3CC7 - chains A and 0 of the 31 polymer chains in the assembly; structure by X-ray diffraction, 2.70 A resolution.

== Chain A ==
Molecule: 50S ribosomal protein L2P
Organism: Haloarcula marismortui
UniProtKB: P20276 (RL2_HALMA); residues 0-239 here correspond to UniProt positions 1-240 (UniProt number = residue number + 1)
Chain sequence (240 residues; numbered 0 to 239; the number before each row is that of its first residue; numbering starts at 0):
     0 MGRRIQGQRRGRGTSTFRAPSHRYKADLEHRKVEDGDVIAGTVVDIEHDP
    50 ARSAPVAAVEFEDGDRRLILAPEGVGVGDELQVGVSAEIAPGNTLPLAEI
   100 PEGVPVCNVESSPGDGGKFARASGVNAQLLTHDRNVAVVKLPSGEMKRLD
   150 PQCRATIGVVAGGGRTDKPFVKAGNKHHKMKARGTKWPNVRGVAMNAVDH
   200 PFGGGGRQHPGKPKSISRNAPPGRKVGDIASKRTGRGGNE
Disordered / not traced: 0, 238-239
Bound ions: Mg2+ site 1 near Leu-27 (its only coordinating residue here); Mg2+ site 2: Asn-188 (shared with A1845(0), U1846(0), G1884(0) of chain 0); Sr2+: Phe-201, His-208; Mg2+ site 3: Gln-207 (shared with U1883(0), U2012(0) of chain 0)

== Chain 0 ==
Molecule: 23S ribosomal RNA
Organism: Haloarcula marismortui
Notes: engineered mutation(s): G2099A, C2487U
Sequence (2923 nucleotides; each row starts with the number of its first residue):
     1 GUUGGCUACUAUGCCAGCUGGUGGAUUGCUCGGCUCAGGCGCUGAUGAAG
    51 GACGUGCCAAGCUGCGAUAAGCUGUGGGGAGCCGCACGGAGGCGAAGAAC
   101 CACAGAUUUCCGAAUGAGAAUCUCUCUAACAAUUGCUUCGCGCAAUGAGG
   151 AACCCCGAGAACUGAAACAUCUCAGUAUCGGGAGGAACAGAAAACGCAAC
   201 GUGAUGUCGUUAGUAACCGCGAGUGAACGCGAUACAGCCCAAACCGAAGC
   251 CCUCACGGGCAAUGUGGUGUCAGGGCUACCUCUCAUCAGCCGACCGUCUU
   301 CACGAAGUCUCUUGGAAUAGAGCGUGAUACAGGGUGACAACCCCGUACUG
   351 AAGACCAGUACGCUGUGCGGUAGUGCCAGAGUAGCGGGGGUUGGAUAUCC
   401 CUCGCGAAUAACGCAGGCAUCGACUGCGAAGGCUAAACACAACCUGAGAC
   451 CGAUAGUGAACAAGUAGUGUGAACGAACGCUGCAAAGUACCCUCAGAAGG
   501 GAGGCGAAAUAGAGCAUGAAAUCAGUUGGCGAUCGAGCGACAGGGCAUAC
   551 AAGGUCCCUUGACGAAUGACCGAGACGCGAGUCUCCAGUAAGACUCACGG
   601 GAAGCCGAUGUUCUGUCGUACGUUUUGAAAAACGAGCCAGGGAGUGUGUC
   651 UGUAUGGCAAGUCUAACCGGAGUAUCCGGGGAGGCACAGGGAAACCGACA
   701 UGGCCGCAGGGCUUUGCCCGAGGGCCGCCGUCUUCAAGGGCGGGGAGCCA
   751 UGUGGACACGACCCGAAUCCGGACGAUCUACGCAUGGACAAGAUGAAGCG
   801 UGCCGAAAGGCACGUGGAAGUCUGUUAGAGUUGGUGUCCUACAAUACCCU
   851 CUCGUGAUCUAUGUGUAGGGGUGAAAGGCCCAUCGAGUCCGGCAACAGCU
   901 GGUUCCAAUCGAAACAUGUCGAAGCAUGACCUCCGCCGAGGUAGUCUGUG
   951 AGGUAGAGCGACCGAUUGGUGUGUCCGCCUCCGAGAGGAGUCGGCACACC
  1001 UGUCAAACUCCAAACUUACAGACGCUGUUUGACGCGGGGAUUCCGGUGCG
  1051 CGGGGUAAGCCUGUGUACCAGGAGGGGAACAACCCAGAGAUAGGUUAAGG
  1101 UCCCCAAGUGUGGAUUAAGUGUAAUCCUCUGAAGGUGGUCUCGAGCCCUA
  1151 GACAGCCGGGAGGUGAGCUUAGAAGCAGCUACCCUCUAAGAAAAGCGUAA
  1201 CAGCUUACCGGCCGAGGUUUGAGGCGCCCAAAAUGAUCGGGACUCAAAUC
  1251 CACCACCGAGACCUGUCCGUACCACUCAUACUGGUAAUCGAGUAGAUUGG
  1301 CGCUCUAAUUGGAUGGAAGCAGGGGCGAGAGCUCCUGUGGACCGAUUAGU
  1351 GACGAAAAUCCUGGCCAUAGUAGCAGCGAUAGUCGGGUGAGAACCCCGAC
  1401 GGCCUAAUGGAUAAGGGUUCCUCAGCACUGCUGAUCAGCUGAGGGUUAGC
  1451 CGGUCCUAAGUCUCACCGCAACUCGACUGAGACGAAAUGGGAAACAGGUU
  1501 AAUAUUCCUGUGCCAUCAUGCAGUGAAAGUUGACGCCCUGGGGUCGAUCA
  1551 CGCCGGGCAUUCGCCCGGUCGAACCGUCCAACUCCGUGGAAGCCGUAAUG
  1601 GCAGGAAGCGGACGAACGGCGGCAUAGGGAAACGUGAUUCAACCUGGGGC
  1651 CCAUGAAAAGACGAGCAUGAUGUCCGUACCGAGAACCGACACAGGUGUCC
  1701 AUGGCGGCGAAAGCCAAGGCCUGUCGGGAGCAACCAACGUUAGGGAAUUC
  1751 GGCAAGUUAGUCCCGUACCUUCGGAAGAAGGGAUGCCUGCUCCGGAACGG
  1801 AGCAGGUCGCAGUGACUCGGAAGCUCGGACUGUCUAGUAACAACAUAGGU
  1851 GACCGCAAAUCCGCAAGGACUCGUACGGUCACUGAAUCCUGCCCAGUGCA
  1901 GGUAUCUGAACACCUCGUACAAGAGGACGAAGGACCUGUCAACGGCGGGG
  1951 GUAACUAUGACCCUCUUAAGGUAGCGUAGUACCUUGCCGCAUCAGUAGCG
  2001 GCUUGCAUGAAUGGAUUAACCAGAGCUUCACUGUCCCAACGUUGGGCCCG
  2051 GUGAACUGUACAUUCCAGUGCGGAGUCUGGAGACACCCAGGGGGAAGCAA
  2101 AGACCCUAUGGAGCUUUACUGCAGGCUGUCGCUGAGACGUGGUCGCCGAU
  2151 GUGCAGCAUAGGUAGGAGUCGUUACAGAGGUACCCGCGCUAGCGGGCCAC
  2201 CCAGACAACAGUGAAAUACUACCCGUCGGUGACUGCGACUCUCACUCCGG
  2251 GAGGAGGACACCGAUAGCCGGGCAGUUUGACUGGGGCGGUACGCGCUCGA
  2301 AAAGAUAUCGAGCGCGCCCUAUGGUCAUCUCAGCCGGGACAGAGACCCGG
  2351 CGAAGAGUGCAAGAGCAAAAGAUGACUUGACAGUGUUCUUCCCAACGAGG
  2401 AACGCUGACGCGAAAGCGUGGUCUAGCGAACCAAUUAGCCUGCUUGAUGC
  2451 GGGCAAUUGAUGACAGAAAAGCUACCCUAGGGAUAAUAGAGUCGUCACUC
  2501 GCAAGAGCACAUAUCGACCGAGUGGCUUGCUACCUCGAUGUCGGUUCCCU
  2551 CCAUCCUGCCCGUGCAGAAGCGGGCAAGGGUGAGGUUGUUCGCCUAUUAA
  2601 AGGAGGUCGUGAGCUGGGUUUAGACCGUCGUGAGACAGGUCGGCUGCUAU
  2651 CUACUGGGUGUGUAAUGGUGUCUGACAAGAACGACCGUAUAGUACGAGAG
  2701 GAACUACGGUUGGUGGCCACUGGUGUACCGGUUGUUCGAGAGAGCACGUG
  2751 CCGGGUAGCCACGCCACACGGGGUAAGAGCUGAACGCAUCUAAGCUCGAA
  2801 ACCCACUUGGAAAAGAGACACCGCCGAGGUCCCGCGUACAAGACGCGGUC
  2851 GAUAGACUCGGGGUGUGCGCGUCGAGGUAACGAGACGUUAAGCCCACGAG
  2901 CACUAACAGACCAAAGCCAUCAU
Disordered / not traced: 1-9, 126-127, 715, 971-998, 1560, 1952-1963, 2137-2236, 2339-2343, 2665-2666, 2915-2923
Modified positions: 1MA (6-hydro-1-methyladenosine-5'-monophosphate) at position 628, OMU (o2'-methyluridine 5'-monophosphate) at position 2587, OMG (o2'-methylguanosine-5'-monophosphate) at position 2588, UR3 (3-methyluridine-5'-monophoshate) at position 2619, PSU (pseudouridine-5'-monophosphate) at position 2621
Bound ions: Mg2+ site 1 near G28 (its only coordinating residue here); Na+ site 1: C40, G41, C443; Na+ site 2: G56, A59, G61; Sr2+ site 1: C85, A86 (shared with 1 residue of chain T); Na+ site 3 near U108 (its only coordinating residue here); Mg2+ site 2 near U115 (its only coordinating residue here); Na+ site 4: C130, U146; Na+ site 5: C141, G142; Sr2+ site 2: G147, A183 (shared with 1 residue of chain M); Mg2+ site 3: C162, U2276; K+ site 1: C162, U163, U172; Mg2+ site 4: A165, A167, C168; 59 more Na+ sites not listed; 69 more Mg2+ sites not listed; 58 more Sr2+ sites not listed; 1 more K+ sites not listed

== Interface between chain A and chain 0 ==
Pairs across the interface (254):
  Gly-1(A) / A886(0)  hydrogen bond to the base
  Gly-1(A) / C2114(0)  hydrogen bond to the phosphate
  Gly-1(A) / C2273(0)  hydrogen bond to the phosphate
  Arg-2(A) / G871(0)  hydrogen bond to the base
  Arg-2(A) / U872(0)  hydrogen bond to the base
  Arg-2(A) / G873(0)  base contact
  Arg-2(A) / G878(0)  hydrogen bond to the base
  Arg-2(A) / C879(0)  base contact
  Arg-2(A) / A886(0)  base contact
  Arg-3(A) / G870(0)  salt bridge to the phosphate
  Arg-3(A) / G871(0)  salt bridge to the phosphate
  Arg-3(A) / C1862(0)  hydrogen bond to the phosphate
  Arg-3(A) / G1863(0)  salt bridge to the phosphate
  Gly-6(A) / C1861(0)  hydrogen bond to the sugar
  Gly-6(A) / C1880(0)  phosphate contact
  Gln-7(A) / C1861(0)  hydrogen bond to the sugar
  Gln-7(A) / C1862(0)  hydrogen bond to the phosphate
  Arg-8(A) / G871(0)  salt bridge to the phosphate
  Arg-8(A) / U872(0)  hydrogen bond to the base
  Arg-8(A) / G873(0)  hydrogen bond to the base
  Arg-9(A) / U1860(0)  hydrogen bond to the base
  Arg-9(A) / A1869(0)  base contact
  Arg-9(A) / C1870(0)  sugar contact
  Arg-9(A) / U1879(0)  hydrogen bond to the phosphate
  Arg-9(A) / C1880(0)  salt bridge to the phosphate
  Gly-10(A) / C1861(0)  hydrogen bond to the sugar
  Gly-10(A) / C1862(0)  sugar contact
  Gly-10(A) / G1868(0)  hydrogen bond to the base
  Arg-11(A) / U866(0)  hydrogen bond to the phosphate
  Arg-11(A) / A867(0)  salt bridge to the phosphate
  Arg-11(A) / G871(0)  hydrogen bond to the phosphate
  Arg-11(A) / C1862(0)  sugar contact
  Gly-12(A) / A1869(0)  sugar contact
  Thr-13(A) / U866(0)  sugar contact
  Thr-13(A) / U872(0)  hydrogen bond to the phosphate
  Ser-14(A) / G782(0)  hydrogen bond to the sugar
  Ser-14(A) / C783(0)  sugar contact
  Thr-15(A) / C781(0)  hydrogen bond to the sugar
  Thr-15(A) / G782(0)  hydrogen bond to the sugar
  Thr-15(A) / G873(0)  phosphate contact
  Phe-16(A) / U872(0)  phosphate contact
  Phe-16(A) / C1870(0)  sugar contact
  Arg-17(A) / G1460(0)  salt bridge to the phosphate
  Arg-17(A) / A1869(0)  phosphate contact
  Arg-17(A) / C1870(0)  phosphate contact
  Ala-18(A) / C1870(0)  hydrogen bond to the phosphate
  Ala-18(A) / U1871(0)  sugar contact
  Ser-20(A) / C1872(0)  hydrogen bond to the phosphate
  His-21(A) / C783(0)  hydrogen bond to the phosphate
  His-21(A) / A784(0)  salt bridge to the phosphate
  Arg-22(A) / A784(0)  salt bridge to the phosphate
  Arg-22(A) / U1654(0)  salt bridge to the phosphate
  Tyr-23(A) / C1872(0)  sugar contact
  Lys-24(A) / U1654(0)  hydrogen bond to the sugar
  Lys-24(A) / C1872(0)  base contact
  Ala-25(A) / C1872(0)  hydrogen bond to the base
  Asp-26(A) / C1872(0)  hydrogen bond to the base
  Asp-26(A) / G1873(0)  phosphate contact
  Lys-31(A) / G2250(0)  salt bridge to the phosphate
  Glu-33(A) / G2250(0)  base contact
  His-47(A) / A1653(0)  salt bridge to the phosphate
  His-47(A) / U1654(0)  stacking on the base
  Pro-49(A) / U1654(0)  phosphate contact
  Ala-50(A) / C1872(0)  sugar contact
  Ala-50(A) / G1873(0)  sugar contact
  Arg-51(A) / G1873(0)  phosphate contact
  Arg-51(A) / U1874(0)  salt bridge to the phosphate
  Ser-52(A) / C1652(0)  phosphate contact
  Ser-52(A) / A1653(0)  hydrogen bond to the phosphate
  Ser-110(A) / A1857(0)  hydrogen bond to the phosphate
  Ser-111(A) / C2248(0)  hydrogen bond to the sugar
  Pro-112(A) / C2248(0)  hydrogen bond to the sugar
  Gly-113(A) / G2249(0)  sugar contact
  Asp-114(A) / G2249(0)  phosphate contact
  Lys-117(A) / A1857(0)  phosphate contact
  Lys-117(A) / U1874(0)  hydrogen bond to the sugar
  Phe-118(A) / G1855(0)  base contact
  Phe-118(A) / U1874(0)  sugar contact
  Ala-119(A) / U1874(0)  hydrogen bond to the sugar
  Ala-119(A) / A1875(0)  hydrogen bond to the phosphate
  Arg-120(A) / G1873(0)  salt bridge to the phosphate
  Arg-120(A) / U1874(0)  salt bridge to the phosphate
  Arg-120(A) / A1875(0)  hydrogen bond to the phosphate
  Ala-121(A) / U1874(0)  phosphate contact
  Ala-121(A) / A1875(0)  hydrogen bond to the phosphate
  Ala-121(A) / C1876(0)  sugar contact
  Ala-121(A) / G1877(0)  sugar contact
  Ser-122(A) / C1876(0)  hydrogen bond to the sugar
  Gly-123(A) / C1876(0)  base contact
  Val-124(A) / A1875(0)  phosphate contact
  Val-124(A) / C1876(0)  phosphate contact
  Leu-140(A) / G1855(0)  base contact
  Pro-141(A) / G1855(0)  base contact
  Pro-141(A) / A1875(0)  phosphate contact
  Pro-141(A) / C1876(0)  phosphate contact
  Ser-142(A) / G1855(0)  hydrogen bond to the base
  Ser-142(A) / A1875(0)  hydrogen bond to the sugar
  Glu-144(A) / G1855(0)  hydrogen bond to the sugar
  Lys-146(A) / G1855(0)  hydrogen bond to the phosphate
  Lys-146(A) / C1856(0)  salt bridge to the phosphate
  Asp-149(A) / G2254(0)  sugar contact
  Asp-149(A) / A2255(0)  sugar contact
  Gly-162(A) / C1876(0)  base contact
  Gly-163(A) / C1876(0)  hydrogen bond to the base
  Arg-164(A) / C1652(0)  hydrogen bond to the base
  Arg-164(A) / C1876(0)  hydrogen bond to the phosphate
  Arg-164(A) / G1877(0)  salt bridge to the phosphate
  Thr-165(A) / C1652(0)  base contact
  Thr-165(A) / C1876(0)  hydrogen bond to the sugar
  Lys-167(A) / C1652(0)  hydrogen bond to the base
  Pro-168(A) / G1848(0)  phosphate contact
  Phe-169(A) / C1652(0)  stacking on the base
  Phe-169(A) / A1847(0)  phosphate contact
  Phe-169(A) / G1848(0)  hydrogen bond to the phosphate
  Val-170(A) / A1847(0)  hydrogen bond to the sugar
  Lys-171(A) / G820(0)  salt bridge to the phosphate
  Ala-172(A) / G820(0)  hydrogen bond to the base
  Ala-172(A) / A857(0)  base contact
  Ala-172(A) / U1846(0)  hydrogen bond to the sugar
  Gly-173(A) / G820(0)  hydrogen bond to the base
  Gly-173(A) / A857(0)  phosphate contact
  Lys-175(A) / A1847(0)  salt bridge to the phosphate
  His-176(A) / A857(0)  sugar contact
  His-177(A) / A857(0)  salt bridge to the phosphate
  His-177(A) / A1653(0)  stacking on the base
  Lys-178(A) / C1652(0)  hydrogen bond to the base
  Lys-178(A) / A1653(0)  sugar contact
  Lys-180(A) / C783(0)  salt bridge to the phosphate
  Arg-182(A) / U1871(0)  phosphate contact
  Arg-182(A) / G1878(0)  salt bridge to the phosphate
  Gly-183(A) / C1870(0)  phosphate contact
  Gly-183(A) / U1871(0)  hydrogen bond to the phosphate
  Gly-183(A) / U1879(0)  phosphate contact
  Thr-184(A) / U1879(0)  hydrogen bond to the phosphate
  Lys-185(A) / G873(0)  salt bridge to the phosphate
  Lys-185(A) / A874(0)  salt bridge to the phosphate
  Trp-186(A) / A857(0)  base contact
  Trp-186(A) / U1846(0)  sugar contact
  Trp-186(A) / A1847(0)  hydrogen bond to the phosphate
  Pro-187(A) / A874(0)  sugar contact
  Pro-187(A) / A1845(0)  phosphate contact
  Pro-187(A) / U1846(0)  phosphate contact
  Asn-188(A) / A1845(0)  phosphate contact
  Asn-188(A) / U1846(0)  hydrogen bond to the phosphate
  Val-189(A) / A874(0)  sugar contact
  Val-189(A) / A875(0)  sugar contact
  Val-189(A) / C1844(0)  sugar contact
  Val-189(A) / A1845(0)  phosphate contact
  Arg-190(A) / C1844(0)  salt bridge to the phosphate
  Arg-190(A) / A1845(0)  salt bridge to the phosphate
  Arg-190(A) / C1882(0)  phosphate contact
  Arg-190(A) / U1883(0)  salt bridge to the phosphate
  Arg-190(A) / G1884(0)  base contact
  Gly-191(A) / C1882(0)  hydrogen bond to the phosphate
  Val-192(A) / C1882(0)  hydrogen bond to the phosphate
  Ala-193(A) / A875(0)  hydrogen bond to the sugar
  Met-194(A) / A875(0)  base contact
  Asn-195(A) / G877(0)  hydrogen bond to the sugar
  Ala-196(A) / C2114(0)  sugar contact
  Ala-196(A) / U2115(0)  phosphate contact
  Val-197(A) / G877(0)  base contact
  Val-197(A) / C2114(0)  phosphate contact
  Asp-198(A) / G873(0)  hydrogen bond to the base
  Asp-198(A) / A875(0)  base contact
  His-199(A) / A1881(0)  salt bridge to the phosphate
  Phe-201(A) / A1881(0)  phosphate contact
  Phe-201(A) / C1882(0)  phosphate contact
  Gly-202(A) / A2633(0)  phosphate contact
  Gly-203(A) / A2633(0)  phosphate contact
  Gly-203(A) / G2634(0)  phosphate contact
  Gly-204(A) / A2633(0)  hydrogen bond to the phosphate
  Gly-204(A) / G2634(0)  hydrogen bond to the phosphate
  Gly-205(A) / C2625(0)  phosphate contact
  Gly-205(A) / G2634(0)  hydrogen bond to the base
  Arg-206(A) / C2626(0)  phosphate contact
  Arg-206(A) / C2629(0)  base contact
  Arg-206(A) / G2630(0)  hydrogen bond to the base
  Gln-207(A) / C1844(0)  hydrogen bond to the phosphate
  Gln-207(A) / U2012(0)  sugar contact
  Gln-207(A) / C2625(0)  phosphate contact
  His-208(A) / G1944(0)  salt bridge to the phosphate
  His-208(A) / G2630(0)  base contact
  His-208(A) / G2632(0)  phosphate contact
  Pro-209(A) / C1943(0)  sugar contact
  Pro-209(A) / G1944(0)  phosphate contact
  Gly-210(A) / C1943(0)  sugar contact
  Gly-210(A) / G2632(0)  sugar contact
  Lys-211(A) / C1943(0)  sugar contact
  Lys-211(A) / U2116(0)  phosphate contact
  Pro-212(A) / G1898(0)  sugar contact
  Pro-212(A) / A1942(0)  base contact
  Pro-212(A) / C1943(0)  sugar contact
  Lys-213(A) / A1881(0)  sugar contact
  Lys-213(A) / C1882(0)  sugar contact
  Lys-213(A) / A1942(0)  salt bridge to the phosphate
  Ser-214(A) / G1898(0)  hydrogen bond to the sugar
  Ser-214(A) / C1899(0)  sugar contact
  Ile-215(A) / C1899(0)  sugar contact
  Ser-216(A) / C1899(0)  sugar contact
  Ser-216(A) / A1900(0)  phosphate contact
  Arg-217(A) / C1853(0)  hydrogen bond to the sugar
  Arg-217(A) / A1859(0)  hydrogen bond to the phosphate
  Arg-217(A) / U1860(0)  salt bridge to the phosphate
  Arg-217(A) / A1900(0)  hydrogen bond to the phosphate
  Asn-218(A) / G2124(0)  hydrogen bond to the base
  Asn-218(A) / G2125(0)  hydrogen bond to the sugar
  Asn-218(A) / C2126(0)  sugar contact
  Pro-220(A) / A2123(0)  base contact
  Pro-220(A) / G2272(0)  base contact
  Pro-221(A) / C1861(0)  phosphate contact
  Pro-221(A) / C1862(0)  phosphate contact
  Pro-221(A) / G2272(0)  sugar contact
  Gly-222(A) / G2272(0)  sugar contact
  Arg-223(A) / G2270(0)  hydrogen bond to the phosphate
  Arg-223(A) / G2271(0)  salt bridge to the phosphate
  Arg-223(A) / G2272(0)  salt bridge to the phosphate
  Lys-224(A) / U1860(0)  salt bridge to the phosphate
  Lys-224(A) / C1861(0)  salt bridge to the phosphate
  Val-225(A) / C1880(0)  sugar contact
  Val-225(A) / A1881(0)  phosphate contact
  Gly-226(A) / C1880(0)  hydrogen bond to the sugar
  Gly-226(A) / A1881(0)  sugar contact
  Asp-227(A) / G1851(0)  hydrogen bond to the base
  Asp-227(A) / A1852(0)  sugar contact
  Ile-228(A) / A1852(0)  hydrogen bond to the sugar
  Ile-228(A) / C1853(0)  sugar contact
  Ile-228(A) / U1860(0)  sugar contact
  Ala-229(A) / C1853(0)  sugar contact
  Ala-229(A) / C1899(0)  sugar contact
  Ala-229(A) / A1900(0)  sugar contact
  Ser-230(A) / A1852(0)  phosphate contact
  Ser-230(A) / C1899(0)  hydrogen bond to the sugar
  Ser-230(A) / A1900(0)  sugar contact
  Lys-231(A) / A1852(0)  phosphate contact
  Lys-231(A) / C1853(0)  salt bridge to the phosphate
  Lys-231(A) / C1854(0)  salt bridge to the phosphate
  Lys-231(A) / A1900(0)  sugar contact
  Lys-231(A) / G1938(0)  hydrogen bond to the base
  Arg-232(A) / A1852(0)  sugar contact
  Arg-232(A) / U1939(0)  sugar contact
  Thr-233(A) / G1851(0)  sugar contact
  Thr-233(A) / U1939(0)  hydrogen bond to the sugar
  Thr-233(A) / C1940(0)  sugar contact
  Thr-233(A) / A1942(0)  hydrogen bond to the sugar
  Gly-234(A) / G1851(0)  sugar contact
  Gly-234(A) / C1940(0)  phosphate contact
  Gly-234(A) / A1941(0)  sugar contact
  Gly-234(A) / A1942(0)  hydrogen bond to the phosphate
  Arg-235(A) / U1850(0)  hydrogen bond to the phosphate
  Arg-235(A) / G1851(0)  salt bridge to the phosphate
  Arg-235(A) / A1941(0)  base contact
  Gly-236(A) / U1939(0)  phosphate contact
  Gly-236(A) / C1940(0)  phosphate contact
  Gly-237(A) / U1939(0)  phosphate contact
Interface residues without a listed pair, chain A (123 interface residues in all): Gln-5, Leu-27, Ala-181, Pro-200
Interface residues without a listed pair, chain 0 (101 interface residues in all): A819, U858, G865, A876, A1459, C1651, G1655, A1843, U2117, U2631

== Overview ==
Chain A and chain 0 form an interface of 123 and 101 residues respectively, with 83 hydrogen bonds, 38 salt
bridges and 3 aromatic stacking contacts. Polar contacts include Gly-1(A)/A886(0), Arg-2(A)/G871(0) and
Arg-2(A)/U872(0). A1845(0), U1846(0), G1884(0) and Asn-188(A) form the Mg2+ site.
Chain A is 50S ribosomal protein L2P and chain 0 is 23S ribosomal RNA, both from Haloarcula marismortui; the
structure, Structure of Anisomycin resistant 50S Ribosomal Subunit: 23S rRNA mutation C2487U, was determined
by X-ray diffraction (same publication as 3CC2, 3CC4, 3CCE, 3CCJ, 3CCL, 3CCM and 6 further entries).
